1YOM - chain A; structure by X-ray diffraction, 2.90 A resolution.

== Chain A ==
Protein: Proto-oncogene tyrosine-protein kinase Src
Organism: Homo sapiens
Notes: EC 2.7.1.112; fragment: Src kinase domain
Reference sequence: P12931 (SRC_HUMAN); residues 253-535 here = UniProt positions 253-535
Sequence (283 residues; row label = number of the first residue in the row):
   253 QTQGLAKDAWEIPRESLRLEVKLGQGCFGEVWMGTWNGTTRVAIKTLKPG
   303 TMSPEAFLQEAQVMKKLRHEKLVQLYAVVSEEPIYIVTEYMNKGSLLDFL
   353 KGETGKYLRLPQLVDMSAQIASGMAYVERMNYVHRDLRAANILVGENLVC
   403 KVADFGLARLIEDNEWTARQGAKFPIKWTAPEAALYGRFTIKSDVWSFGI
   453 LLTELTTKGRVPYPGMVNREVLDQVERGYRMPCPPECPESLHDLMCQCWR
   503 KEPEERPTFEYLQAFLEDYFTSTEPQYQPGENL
Not modelled in the structure: 253-256, 407-425
Construct notes: engineered mutation N344 (Ser in P12931), S369 (Ala in P12931), W418 (Tyr in P12931)
Ligand contacts: purvalanol a (P01; 2-({6-[(3-chlorophenyl)amino]-9-isopropyl-9H-purin-2-yl}amino)-3-methylbutan-1-ol): L275, G276, Q277, V283, A295, K297, V325, T340, E341, Y342, M343, N344, K345, G346, S347, A392, L395, D406

== Overview ==
Chain A binds purvalanol a.
Chain A is Proto-oncogene tyrosine-protein kinase Src (Homo sapiens); the structure, Crystal structure of Src
kinase domain in complex with Purvalanol A, was determined by X-ray diffraction together with 1YOJ and 1YOL
from the same study.
